PDB entry 4LSR | X-ray diffraction, 2.28 A resolution | chains H and L of the 3 polymer chains in the assembly

[Chain H]
Protein: Heavy chain of antibody vrc-CH31
From: Homo sapiens
Notes: antibody fragment or engineered binder
Amino-acid sequence (236 residues; row label = number of the first residue in the row; note: 1 number in that range is skipped by the numbering (no residue carries it; nothing is unmodelled there); a row labelled like 28A-28I holds insertion residues (28A, then the next letters in order)):
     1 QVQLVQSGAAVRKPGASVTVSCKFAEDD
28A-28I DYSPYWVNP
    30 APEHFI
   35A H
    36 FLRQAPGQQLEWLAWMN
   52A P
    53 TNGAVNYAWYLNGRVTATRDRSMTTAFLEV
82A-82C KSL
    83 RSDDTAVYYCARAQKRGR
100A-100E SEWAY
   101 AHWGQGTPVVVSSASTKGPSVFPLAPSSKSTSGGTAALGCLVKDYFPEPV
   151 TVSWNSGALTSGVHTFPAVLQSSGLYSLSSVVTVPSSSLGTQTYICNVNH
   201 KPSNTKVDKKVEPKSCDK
Unresolved in the structure: 28B-28I, 128-133, 214-218
Cystine bridges: Cys-22/Cys-92, Cys-140/Cys-196

[Chain L]
Protein: Light chain of antibody vrc-CH31 (N70D mutation)
From: Homo sapiens
Notes: engineered mutation(s): N70D; antibody fragment or engineered binder
Amino-acid sequence (210 residues; each row starts with the number of its first residue; note: 4 numbers in that range are skipped by the numbering (no residue carries them; nothing is unmodelled there)):
     1 DIQMTQSPSSLSASLGDRVTITCQASRGIGKDLNWYQQKAGKAPKLLVSD
    51 ASTLEGGVPSRFSGSGFHQDFSLTISSLQAEDVATYFCQQY
    96 ETFGQGTKVDIKRTVAAPSVFIFPPSDEQLKSGTASVVCLLNNFYPREAK
   146 VQWKVDNALQSGNSQESVTEQDSKDSTYSLSSTLTLSKADYEKHKVYACE
   196 VTHQGLSSPVTKSFNRGEC
Unresolved in the structure: 213-214
Cystine bridges: Cys-23/Cys-88, Cys-134/Cys-194
Small-molecule neighbours: N-acetylglucosamine (NAG; 2-acetamido-2-deoxy-beta-D-glucopyranose): Gly-28, Ile-29, Gly-30, Asp-32, Gln-90, Tyr-91

[How chain H and chain L interact]
Contacting residue pairs (59; chain H residue first):
  Leu-37(H) / Phe-98(L)  hydrophobic
  Gln-39(H) / Gln-38(L)  hydrogen bond
  Gln-44(H) / Gly-99(L)  hydrogen bond (side chain-backbone)
  Gln-44(H) / Gln-100(L)  hydrogen bond (side chain-backbone)
  Gln-44(H) / Gly-101(L)
  Leu-45(H) / Pro-44(L)  hydrophobic
  Leu-45(H) / Phe-98(L)
  Trp-47(H) / Glu-96(L)
  Tyr-91(H) / Gln-38(L)
  Tyr-91(H) / Lys-42(L)
  Tyr-91(H) / Ala-43(L)  hydrophobic
  Arg-100(H) / Asp-50(L)  salt bridge
  Trp-100C(H) / Asn-34(L)
  Trp-100C(H) / Tyr-36(L)  hydrogen bond (backbone-side chain)
  Trp-100C(H) / Gln-89(L)  hydrogen bond (backbone-side chain)
  Trp-100C(H) / Tyr-91(L)
  Trp-100C(H) / Glu-96(L)
  Ala-100D(H) / Asn-34(L)
  Ala-100D(H) / Tyr-36(L)
  Ala-100D(H) / Leu-46(L)  hydrophobic
  Ala-100D(H) / Ser-49(L)
  Tyr-100E(H) / Tyr-36(L)  hydrogen bond (backbone-side chain)
  Tyr-100E(H) / Leu-46(L)
  Tyr-100E(H) / Gln-89(L)
  Ala-101(H) / Glu-55(L)
  Trp-103(H) / Tyr-36(L)  hydrophobic
  Trp-103(H) / Ala-43(L)  hydrophobic
  Trp-103(H) / Pro-44(L)  hydrogen bond (side chain-backbone)
  Gly-104(H) / Ala-43(L)
  Phe-122(H) / Gln-124(L)
  Pro-123(H) / Ser-121(L)
  Leu-124(H) / Phe-118(L)
  Leu-124(H) / Val-133(L)  hydrophobic
  Ala-125(H) / Phe-118(L)
  Thr-135(H) / Phe-116(L)
  Ala-137(H) / Phe-116(L)  hydrophobic
  Ala-137(H) / Phe-118(L)
  Leu-141(H) / Ser-131(L)
  Lys-143(H) / Ser-131(L)
  His-164(H) / Asn-137(L)  hydrogen bond
  His-164(H) / Asn-138(L)
  His-164(H) / Ser-174(L)  hydrogen bond
  Phe-166(H) / Leu-135(L)  hydrophobic
  Phe-166(H) / Ser-162(L)
  Phe-166(H) / Thr-164(L)
  Phe-166(H) / Ser-174(L)
  Phe-166(H) / Leu-175(L)
  Phe-166(H) / Ser-176(L)
  Pro-167(H) / Ser-162(L)  hydrogen bond (backbone-side chain)
  Pro-167(H) / Val-163(L)
  Val-169(H) / Gln-160(L)
  Val-169(H) / Glu-161(L)
  Val-169(H) / Ser-162(L)
  Leu-170(H) / Gln-160(L)  hydrogen bond (backbone-side chain)
  Gln-171(H) / Gln-160(L)
  Ser-179(H) / Ser-176(L)
  Val-181(H) / Leu-135(L)  hydrophobic
  Thr-183(H) / Asn-137(L)  hydrogen bond
  Lys-209(H) / Glu-123(L)  salt bridge
Also at the interface, not in a pair above, chain H (35 interface residues in all): Gln-1, Ser-100A, Pro-126, Leu-138
Also at the interface, not in a pair above, chain L (39 interface residues in all): Gly-56, Phe-87, Thr-178, Thr-180

[Overview]
35 residues of chain H and 39 residues of chain L are in contact, with 12 hydrogen bonds and 2 salt bridges.
Polar pairs include Arg-100(H)/Asp-50(L), Lys-209(H)/Glu-123(L) and Gln-39(H)/Gln-38(L). Ligands of chain L:
N-acetylglucosamine.
Chain H is Heavy chain of antibody vrc-CH31 and chain L is Light chain of antibody vrc-CH31 (N70D mutation),
both from Homo sapiens; the structure, Crystal structure of broadly and potently neutralizing antibody
VRC-CH31 in complex with HIV-1 clade A/E stran ..., was determined by X-ray diffraction together with 4LSP,
4LSQ, 4LSS, 4LST, 4LSU and 4LSV from the same study.
